7E2C - chains H and J of the 11 polymer chains in the assembly; structure by electron microscopy, 4.18 A resolution (low resolution: residue-level contacts below are approximate; hydrogen-bond / salt-bridge calls are withheld).

# Chain H
Protein: Trafficking protein particle complex subunit 20
Organism: Saccharomyces cerevisiae (strain ATCC 204508 / S288c)
Reference sequence: P38334 (TRS20_YEAST); numbering as in UniProt (aligned over 1-175)
Sequence (175 residues; row label = number of the first residue in the row):
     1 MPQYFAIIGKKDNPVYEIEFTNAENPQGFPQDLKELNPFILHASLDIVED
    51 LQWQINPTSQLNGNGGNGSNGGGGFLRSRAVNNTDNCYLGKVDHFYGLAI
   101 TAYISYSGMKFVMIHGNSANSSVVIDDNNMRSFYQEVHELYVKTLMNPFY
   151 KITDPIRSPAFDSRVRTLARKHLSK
Disordered / not traced: 1, 58-83, 174-175

# Chain J
Protein: Trafficking protein particle complex II-specific subunit 120
Organism: Saccharomyces cerevisiae (strain ATCC 204508 / S288c)
Reference sequence: Q04183 (TR120_YEAST); residue numbers follow UniProt; this construct covers 1-1289
Sequence (1289 residues; each row starts with the number of its first residue):
     1 MNILKHFPSYVGPSKIRTLVIPIGHWTRKEFNNAVQKLSEFNEIHLSDVT
    51 PIDSPIFTPQGFPHGKLFFDFLTIDHDDALELFLYDFEPFRKTFVIIGLV
   101 NDYSDPLTNLNFMKEKYPTLISPNLVYASSTPTKELEQTIDTMENVFASS
   151 PDMQKNIETIMCDIARNFLTALNSYYSSYKHVTLRSPGAIGGNAVLKTTL
   201 IRQNSYTSSSSSTPMSAVQSSVSSSSKAGSVTTASKRLSSFEMTTNSLKR
   251 SASLKLATTLSTSENRSQQKSLGRQMKILGNFQLLAGRYVDALNSFVDAI
   301 TTLYKVRDYLWLGSALDGISICFLLLSYLGLSYQIPQIVSLICPVEKLNF
   351 ESSSTGISPVDSNSKATASTTASSTPRNSISIAAMQSPRNSIMSLSAPAL
   401 NIDVENINLPLLIKCISDKVLYYYDLSLMHNSEYAPQVVYCEFLLKTLTF
   451 MTSCYKSSEFSKDVLDNIVKNQHRALSDIPNSPMFPRFEVYFYSNKLFEL
   501 QLKEMQVEAQIKIYSTMAEVYRLLGYKRKQLFVLRLLMVALLATPNKIAW
   551 HPDYRTLIDTIIELLNINESEAKINVDDPSQSTWLILQKKILQLCIKVSR
   601 KINDFEYVAKFSSILITKYTHLLNQSEQDALFKEYIQPSITNESITSYWD
   651 PFILREVVINRILDSDPTSNEIPLESDVSSLESLENRQKTQDINPQEVFN
   701 PFKRVQPTSFVSNNSTKVPILVFLVGDKAEFTCRVQNPFKFDFTINDIQL
   751 DEEISEFCEIDRKAVSYSGPYNVKAESIRSITLPLIIKKPTYKKIYEISC
   801 LKISILKLPLQKFDIINDSRRSNPVEEEAEYSKCIYGKLKIKILPEQPQL
   851 ELLSTSKMTRNSWMMLDGTKTDFHITVRNKSLSCAINHIKIIPMNNIEQM
   901 LKPDYWKKMPPDDLYIMEKQLDWLSKSCVRIIKLPTVIKPNETITFDLEL
   951 DNTAVPFNFTGFDLLIEYGMSATDESCIYLKKLSIPYEVTLRRTIEVPSM
  1001 DIIPLNELFSSQVENVDWIEYVMSKIRAESNLHSRDFILLLLDFRNSWID
  1051 GIKLNVQFEDFTSNEYHVEASHTSRIIVPIKKIDYKKYNFENTPIPRIYP
  1101 GRQFIQSGLNEEQTIEMRQKFWCREHIISKLKCNWKLTTDQSVTGSVDFN
  1151 KFIEKFDHKMVYTIYPGRLFYGVQLLLDEPKVKVGEIINLKIITEPTSTC
  1201 RRKQNSTVNFLDIVIFDSKTSKILPRSNRRILYNGSLTKPISTTKVSEIN
  1251 LEIIPIEKGRYEFSVCISKSNNQDGIIQFDSENVILSVI
Disordered / not traced: 1-265, 329-376, 569-581, 674-728, 831-856, 935-943
Swiss-Prot annotation at these positions:
  - modified residue (Phosphoserine): Ser379, Ser387

# How chain H and chain J interact
Contacting residue pairs (34):
  Lys11(H) - Ser582(J)
  Lys11(H) - Thr583(J)
  Asp12(H) - Trp584(J)
  Pro14(H) - Trp584(J)
  Lys34(H) - Lys590(J)
  Glu35(H) - Arg535(J)
  Asn37(H) - Lys590(J)
  Pro38(H) - Trp584(J)
  Pro38(H) - Leu587(J)
  Phe39(H) - Phe532(J)
  Phe39(H) - Arg535(J)
  Phe39(H) - Leu587(J)
  His42(H) - Arg528(J)
  His42(H) - Trp584(J)
  His42(H) - Leu587(J)
  Ala43(H) - Arg528(J)
  Ala43(H) - Lys529(J)
  Leu45(H) - Arg528(J)
  Asp46(H) - Tyr526(J)
  Asp46(H) - Lys527(J)
  Asp46(H) - Arg528(J)
  Asp46(H) - Lys529(J)
  Ile47(H) - Phe492(J)
  Glu49(H) - Arg528(J)
  Asp50(H) - Tyr526(J)
  Leu51(H) - Tyr493(J)
  Asp93(H) - Phe492(J)
  Asp93(H) - Lys496(J)
  His94(H) - Lys496(J)
  Tyr96(H) - Asn495(J)
  Tyr96(H) - Lys496(J)
  Tyr96(H) - Leu497(J)
  Tyr96(H) - Phe498(J)
  Tyr96(H) - Glu499(J)
Also at the interface, not in a pair above, chain H (24 interface residues in all): Ile8, Asn13, Ile40, Leu41, Val92

# Summary
Chain H and chain J form an interface of 24 and 18 residues respectively.
Here chain H is Trafficking protein particle complex subunit 20 and chain J is Trafficking protein particle
complex II-specific subunit 120, both from Saccharomyces cerevisiae (strain ATCC 204508 / S288c). Entry 7E2C
(Monomer of TRAPPII (open)) was determined by electron microscopy (same publication as 7E2D, 7E8S, 7E8T, 7E93,
7E94 and 7EA3).
